PDB entry 6MMS | electron microscopy, 5.38 A resolution (low resolution: residue-level contacts below are approximate; hydrogen-bond / salt-bridge calls are withheld) | chains B and D of the 4 polymer chains in the assembly

== Chain B (and D) ==
Protein: Glutamate receptor ionotropic, NMDA 2A
Organism: Rattus norvegicus
Notes: chain D of this document is another copy of the same molecule, construct and numbering; everything in this record applies to it too
Reference sequence: Q00959 (NMDE1_RAT); numbering as in UniProt (aligned over 1-837)
Sequence (837 residues; row label = number of the first residue in the row):
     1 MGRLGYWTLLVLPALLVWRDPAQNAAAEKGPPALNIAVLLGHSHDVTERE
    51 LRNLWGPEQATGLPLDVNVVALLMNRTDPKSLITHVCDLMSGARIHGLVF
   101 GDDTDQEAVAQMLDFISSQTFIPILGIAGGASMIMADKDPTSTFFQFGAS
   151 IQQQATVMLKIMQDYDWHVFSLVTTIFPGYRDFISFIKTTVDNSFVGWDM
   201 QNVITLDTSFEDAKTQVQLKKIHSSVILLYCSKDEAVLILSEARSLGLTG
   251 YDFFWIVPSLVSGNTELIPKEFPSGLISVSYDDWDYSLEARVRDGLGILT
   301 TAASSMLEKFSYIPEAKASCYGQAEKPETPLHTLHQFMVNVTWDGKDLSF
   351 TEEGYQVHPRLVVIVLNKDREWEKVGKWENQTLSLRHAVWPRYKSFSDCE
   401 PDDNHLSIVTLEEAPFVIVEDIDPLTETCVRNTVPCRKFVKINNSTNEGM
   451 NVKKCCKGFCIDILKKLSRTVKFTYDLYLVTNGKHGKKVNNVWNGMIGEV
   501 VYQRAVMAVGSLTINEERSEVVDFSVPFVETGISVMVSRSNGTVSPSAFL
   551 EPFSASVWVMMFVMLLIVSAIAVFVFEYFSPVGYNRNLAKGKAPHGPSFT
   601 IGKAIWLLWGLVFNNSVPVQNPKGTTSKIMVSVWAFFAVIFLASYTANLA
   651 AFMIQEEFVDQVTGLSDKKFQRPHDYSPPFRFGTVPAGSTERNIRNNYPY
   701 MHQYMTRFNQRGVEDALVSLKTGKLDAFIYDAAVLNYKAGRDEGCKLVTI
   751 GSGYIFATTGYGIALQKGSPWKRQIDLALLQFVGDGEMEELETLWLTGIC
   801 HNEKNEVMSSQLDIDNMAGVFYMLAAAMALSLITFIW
Not modelled in the structure: 1-33, 323-327, 539-554, 580-597, 801-808 (chain D: 1-33, 322-328, 539-554, 580-597, 615-620, 801-808)
Disulfide bonds: C87-C320, C429-C455, C745-C800
Glycans and other covalent adducts: N-acetylglucosamine (NAG) linked to N75, N340, N380, N443, N444
Construct notes: engineered mutation A128 (His in Q00959), A687 (Asn in Q00959); conflict T758 (Ser in Q00959)

== How chain B and chain D interact ==
Contacting residue pairs - 12 pairs, chain B then chain D:
  D212(B) with S245(D)
  Q216(B) with K220(D); S245(D); L246(D)
  V217(B) with G247(D)
  K220(B) with I222(D); L246(D); L248(D)
  E242(B) with K220(D)
  S245(B) with V217(D); K220(D)
  L246(B) with K220(D)
Other interface residues (no listed pair), chain B (8 interface residues in all): A213
Other interface residues (no listed pair), chain D (9 interface residues in all): R244, F253

== Overview ==
8 residues of chain B and 9 residues of chain D are in contact. Covalently linked N-acetylglucosamine: at
N75(B), N340(B), N380(B), N443(B) and N444(B).
Both chains are Glutamate receptor ionotropic, NMDA 2A (Rattus norvegicus). Entry 6MMS (Triheteromeric NMDA
receptor GluN1/GluN2A/GluN2A* in the '2-Knuckle-Symmetric' conformation, in complex with glycine and
glutamate, in the ...) was determined by electron microscopy together with 6MM9, 6MMA, 6MMB, 6MMG, 6MMH, 6MMI
and 12 further entries from the same study.
